PDB entry 8XJT | electron microscopy, 3.90 A resolution | chains A and C of the 3 polymer chains in the assembly

[Chain A (and C)]
Molecule: Colibactin polyketide synthase ClbC
From: Escherichia coli
Notes: chain C of this document is another copy of the same molecule, construct and numbering; everything in this record applies to it too
UniProtKB: Q0P7J3 (Q0P7J3_ECOLX); residues 2-866 here = UniProt positions 2-866
Amino-acid sequence (908 residues; row label = number of the first residue in the row; numbers below 1 keep their minus sign (Met-41 is residue -41)):
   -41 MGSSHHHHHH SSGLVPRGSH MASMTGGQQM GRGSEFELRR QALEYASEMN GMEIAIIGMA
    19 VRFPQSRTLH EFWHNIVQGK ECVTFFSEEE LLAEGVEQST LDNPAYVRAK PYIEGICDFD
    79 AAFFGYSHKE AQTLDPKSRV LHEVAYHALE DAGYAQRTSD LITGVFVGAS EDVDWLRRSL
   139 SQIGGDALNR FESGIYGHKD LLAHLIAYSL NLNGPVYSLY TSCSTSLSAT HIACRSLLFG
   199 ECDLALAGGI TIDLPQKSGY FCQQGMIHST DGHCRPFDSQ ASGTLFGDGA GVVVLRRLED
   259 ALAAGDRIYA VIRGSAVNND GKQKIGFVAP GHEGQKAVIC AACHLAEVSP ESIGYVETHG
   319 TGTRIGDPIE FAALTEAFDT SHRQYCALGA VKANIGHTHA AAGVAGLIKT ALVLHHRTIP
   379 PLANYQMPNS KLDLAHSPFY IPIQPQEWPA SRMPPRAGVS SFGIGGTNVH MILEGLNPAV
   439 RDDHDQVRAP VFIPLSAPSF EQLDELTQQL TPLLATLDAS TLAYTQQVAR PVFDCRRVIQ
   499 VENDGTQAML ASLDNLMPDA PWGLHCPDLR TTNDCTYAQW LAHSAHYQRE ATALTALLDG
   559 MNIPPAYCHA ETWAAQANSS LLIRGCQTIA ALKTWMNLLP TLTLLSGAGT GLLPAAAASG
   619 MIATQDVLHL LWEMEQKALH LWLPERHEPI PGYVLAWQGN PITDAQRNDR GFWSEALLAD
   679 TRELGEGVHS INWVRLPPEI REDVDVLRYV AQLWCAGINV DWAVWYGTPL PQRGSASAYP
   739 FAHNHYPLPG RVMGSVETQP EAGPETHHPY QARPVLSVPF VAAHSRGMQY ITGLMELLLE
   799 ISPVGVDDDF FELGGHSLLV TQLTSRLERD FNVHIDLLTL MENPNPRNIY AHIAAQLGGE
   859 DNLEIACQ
Disordered / not traced: -41 to 1, 749-866 (chain C: -41 to 785, 802-809, 855-866)
Sequence notes: initiating methionine (-41); expression tag (-40 to 1)
Reported in the primary citation:
  - post-translational modification sites: Ser815 (proposed by the authors, not directly observed)
  - mutagenesis - D144A/Q221A, D144A/M224A: decreased binding to Colibactin polyketide synthase ClbC (chain A)
  - catalytic residues: Cys181 (citing earlier work)

[How chain A and chain C interact]
Residue-residue contacts - 6 pairs, chain A then chain C:
  Asp144(A) with Arg824(C), salt bridge
  Leu146(A) with Leu816(C); Leu817(C), hydrophobic; Gln820(C)
  Phe149(A) with Leu816(C), hydrophobic
  Glu150(A) with Leu817(C)

[Summary]
Chain A and chain C each contribute 4 residues to their interface; the contacts include 1 salt bridge. Its one
salt-bridged contact is Asp144(A)-Arg824(C). From the paper: the catalytic residue Cys181(A); D144A/Q221A and
D144A/M224A of chain A reduce binding to Colibactin polyketide synthase ClbC (chain A).
Chain A and chain C are both Colibactin polyketide synthase ClbC (Escherichia coli); the structure, Cryo-EM
structure of colibactin assembly line polyketide synthase ClbC (ACP-bound state), was determined by electron
microscopy (same publication as 8XBL, 8XJU, 8XJY and 8XJZ).
